7XJ3 - chains C and D of the 4 polymer chains in the assembly; structure by electron microscopy, 3.54 A resolution.

Chain C (and D):
Protein: fusion of transient receptor potential cation channel subfamily V member 3 and 3C-GFP
From: Homo sapiens
Notes: chain D of this document is another copy of the same molecule, construct and numbering; everything in this record applies to it too
UniProt: B2KYM6 (B2KYM6_HUMAN); residues 1-791 carry their UniProt numbers (791 of 1061 residues fall inside the UniProt entry; the rest is not from it)
Sequence (1061 residues; each row starts with the number of its first residue):
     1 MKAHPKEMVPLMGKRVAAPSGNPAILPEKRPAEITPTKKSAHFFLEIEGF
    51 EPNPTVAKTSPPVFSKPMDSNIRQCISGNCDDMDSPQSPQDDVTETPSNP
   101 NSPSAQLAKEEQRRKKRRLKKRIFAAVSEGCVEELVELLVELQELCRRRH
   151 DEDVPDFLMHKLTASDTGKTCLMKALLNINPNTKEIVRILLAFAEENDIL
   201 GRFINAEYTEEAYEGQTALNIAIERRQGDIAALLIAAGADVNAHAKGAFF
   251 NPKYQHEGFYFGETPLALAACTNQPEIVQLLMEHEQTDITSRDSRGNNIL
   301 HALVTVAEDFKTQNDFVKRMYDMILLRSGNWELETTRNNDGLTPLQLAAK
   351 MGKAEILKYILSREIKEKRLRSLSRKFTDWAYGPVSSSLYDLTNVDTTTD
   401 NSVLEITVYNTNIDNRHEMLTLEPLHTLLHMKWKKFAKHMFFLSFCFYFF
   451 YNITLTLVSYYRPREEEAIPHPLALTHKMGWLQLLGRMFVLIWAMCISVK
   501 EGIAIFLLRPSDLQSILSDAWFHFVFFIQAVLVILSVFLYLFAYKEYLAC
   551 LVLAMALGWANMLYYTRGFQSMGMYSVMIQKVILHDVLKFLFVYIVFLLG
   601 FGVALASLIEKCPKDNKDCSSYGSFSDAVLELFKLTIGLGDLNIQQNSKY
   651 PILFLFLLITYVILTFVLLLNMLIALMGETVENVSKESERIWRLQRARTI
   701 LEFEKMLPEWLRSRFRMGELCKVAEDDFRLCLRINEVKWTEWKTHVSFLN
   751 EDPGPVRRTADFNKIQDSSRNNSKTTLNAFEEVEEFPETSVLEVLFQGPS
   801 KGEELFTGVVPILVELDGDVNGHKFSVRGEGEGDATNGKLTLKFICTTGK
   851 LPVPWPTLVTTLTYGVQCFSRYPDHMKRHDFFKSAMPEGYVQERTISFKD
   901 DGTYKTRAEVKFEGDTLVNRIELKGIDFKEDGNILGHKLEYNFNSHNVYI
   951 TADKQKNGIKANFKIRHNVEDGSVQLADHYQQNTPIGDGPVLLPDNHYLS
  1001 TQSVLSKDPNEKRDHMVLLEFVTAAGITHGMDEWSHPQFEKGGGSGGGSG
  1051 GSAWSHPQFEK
Not modelled in the structure: 1-117, 150-153, 465-479, 509-517, 614-615, 755-1061
Construct notes: conflict I25 (Val in B2KYM6), R117 (Gly in B2KYM6), K246 (Arg in B2KYM6), G247 (Glu in B2KYM6), N772 (Asp in B2KYM6)
Ligand contacts:
  - 6OU ([(2R)-1-[2-azanylethoxy(oxidanyl)phosphoryl]oxy-3-hexadecanoyloxy-propan-2-yl] (Z)-octadec-9-enoate), molecule 1: T454, Y461, Q483
  - 6OU, molecule 2: L591, Y594, I595, L598, S626, V629, L630, F633
  - 6OU, molecule 3: I595, L599, F625, S626
  - 6OU, molecule 4: I652, L655, I659, I663
  - 6OU, molecule 5: F656, I659, I663
From the paper describing this entry:
  - specificity-determining residues: A556, A560 (by similarity / conservation)

Chain C / chain D interface:
Pairs across the interface (62):
  W380(C) with F249(D), hydrophobic
  Y382(C) with F250(D); F259(D), hydrophobic
  P384(C) with F259(D)
  T456(C) with V603(D)
  S459(C) with S607(D), hydrogen bond (backbone-side chain)
  Y460(C) with V603(D), hydrophobic
  R462(C) with S607(D), hydrogen bond (side chain-backbone); I609(D)
  R464(C) with S607(D), hydrogen bond (side chain-backbone); I609(D), hydrogen bond (side chain-backbone); E610(D); K611(D)
  K545(C) with Y650(D), hydrogen bond (backbone-side chain)
  E546(C) with Y650(D)
  A549(C) with L653(D), hydrophobic
  V552(C) with L653(D), hydrophobic
  L553(C) with F656(D), hydrophobic
  M555(C) with V603(D), hydrophobic
  W559(C) with G600(D)
  L563(C) with F597(D), hydrophobic
  S571(C) with K589(D)
  M572(C) with K589(D); V593(D), hydrophobic
  Y575(C) with F590(D); M672(D); L676(D), hydrophobic
  M578(C) with L676(D), hydrophobic
  I579(C) with M672(D), hydrophobic
  V582(C) with L668(D), hydrophobic
  I583(C) with L668(D), hydrophobic
  L630(C) with I644(D), hydrophobic
  F633(C) with I659(D), hydrophobic; V662(D), hydrophobic
  K634(C) with D641(D), salt bridge; L642(D)
  G638(C) with G638(D)
  L639(C) with L635(D), hydrophobic; G638(D); G640(D); L642(D), hydrophobic
  L673(C) with N671(D)
  I674(C) with N671(D)
  M677(C) with N671(D); M672(D); A675(D)
  V681(C) with A675(D), hydrophobic; L676(D), hydrophobic; E679(D)
  W739(C) with C271(D); V306(D), hydrophobic; T312(D)
  W742(C) with R226(D); T272(D); N273(D)
  K743(C) with R226(D)
  T744(C) with R225(D)
  F748(C) with L177(D)
  D752(C) with Y213(D)
  P753(C) with Y213(D), hydrogen bond (backbone-side chain); F249(D), hydrophobic
  G754(C) with Y213(D)
Other interface residues (no listed pair), chain C (56 interface residues in all): A381, V385, L548, A556, A560, V587, F590, L591, I637, L670, G678, S685, N735, H745, V746, E751
Other interface residues (no listed pair), chain D (58 interface residues in all): I179, E224, H256, G258, F261, L268, E308, Q313, F316, F592, V596, A606, L608, F625, L639, L657, I663, F666, V667

Overview:
56 residues of chain C and 58 residues of chain D are in contact, with 6 hydrogen bonds and 1 salt bridge.
Polar pairs include K634(C)-D641(D), S459(C)-S607(D) and R462(C)-S607(D). Chain C binds 5 copies of compound
6OU. From the paper: specificity determinants A556(C) and A560(C).
Both chains are fusion of transient receptor potential cation channel subfamily V member 3 and 3C-GFP (Homo
sapiens). Entry 7XJ3 (Structure of human TRPV3) was determined by electron microscopy together with 7XJ0, 7XJ1
and 7XJ2 from the same study.
